6SY6 - chains B and D of the 3 polymer chains in the assembly; structure by X-ray diffraction, 2.90 A resolution.

[Chain B]
Molecule: Tetracycline repressor protein class B from transposon Tn10
From: Escherichia coli
UniProt: P04483 (TETR2_ECOLX); residues 1-203 here = UniProt positions 1-203
Sequence (208 residues; numbered 1 to 208; the number before each row is that of its first residue):
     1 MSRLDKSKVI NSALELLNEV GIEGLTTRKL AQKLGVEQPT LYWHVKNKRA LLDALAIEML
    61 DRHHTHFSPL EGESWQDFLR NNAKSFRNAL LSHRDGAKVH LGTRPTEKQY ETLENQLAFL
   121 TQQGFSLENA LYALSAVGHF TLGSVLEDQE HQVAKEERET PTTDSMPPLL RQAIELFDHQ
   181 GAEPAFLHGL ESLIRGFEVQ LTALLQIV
Unresolved in the structure: 1-2, 156-180, 204-208
Sequence notes: conflict Ser68 (Cys in P04483), Asn88 (Cys in P04483), Thr121 (Cys in P04483), Ser144 (Cys in P04483), His188 (Phe in P04483), Ser192 (Leu in P04483), Leu193 (Ile in P04483), Arg195 (Cys in P04483), Phe197 (Leu in P04483), Val199 (Lys in P04483), Thr202 (Lys in P04483), Ala203 (Cys in P04483); expression tag (204-208)
What the authors report for this chain:
  - binding site for the 39-nt RNA strand (chain D): Arg28, Gln38, Tyr42
  - mutagenesis - R28A, Y42A: abolished binding to DNA
  - mutagenesis - Q38A (8.5-fold): decreased binding to DNA

[Chain D]
Molecule: 39-nt RNA strand
Sequence (39 nucleotides; numbered 1 to 39; the number before each row is that of its first residue):
     1 GGCGGAGAAU GUUAUGGCCU UCGGGCAGAG AAAACCGUC
Unresolved in the structure: 1, 38-39

[How chain B and chain D interact]
Residue-residue contacts (12):
  Leu25(B) - A29(D)  sugar contact
  Thr26(B) - A29(D)  base contact
  Thr27(B) - G30(D)  phosphate contact
  Arg28(B) - U10(D)  salt bridge to the phosphate
  Arg28(B) - G11(D)  hydrogen bond to the base
  Gln38(B) - A9(D)  phosphate contact
  Tyr42(B) - G7(D)  base contact
  Lys46(B) - G7(D)  hydrogen bond to the base
  Lys46(B) - G30(D)  base contact
  Asn47(B) - G30(D)  hydrogen bond to the base
  Lys48(B) - A29(D)  sugar contact
  Lys48(B) - G30(D)  hydrogen bond to the phosphate
Interface residues without a listed pair, chain B (10 interface residues in all): Glu23
Interface residues without a listed pair, chain D (8 interface residues in all): U12, A31

[Overview]
10 residues of chain B and 8 residues of chain D are in contact; the contacts include 4 hydrogen bonds and 1
salt bridge. Among the polar pairs are Arg28(B)-G11(D), Lys46(B)-G7(D) and Asn47(B)-G30(D). The paper reports
a binding site for the 39-nt RNA strand (chain D) at Arg28(B), Gln38(B) and Tyr42(B); R28A and Y42A of chain B
abolish binding to DNA.
Chain B is Tetracycline repressor protein class B from transposon Tn10 (Escherichia coli) and chain D is a
39-nt RNA strand; the structure, TetR in complex with the TetR-binding RNA-aptamer K2, was determined by X-ray
diffraction, deposited together with 6SY4.
